Entry 6DBX (electron microscopy, 4.20 A resolution (low resolution: residue-level contacts below are approximate; hydrogen-bond / salt-bridge calls are withheld)); this record covers chains C and E of the 6 polymer chains in the assembly.

# Chain C
Protein: Recombination activating gene 1 - MBP chimera
Source organism: Escherichia coli
Notes: EC 2.3.2.27
UniProt: chimeric construct of P0AEX9, O13033: residues -113 to 250 from P0AEX9 (MALE_ECOLI) positions 29-392 (UniProt number = residue number + 142); residues 271-1031 from O13033 positions 271-1031 (same numbers)
Sequence (1159 residues; row label = number of the first residue in the row; numbers below 1 keep their minus sign (Met-127 is residue -127)):
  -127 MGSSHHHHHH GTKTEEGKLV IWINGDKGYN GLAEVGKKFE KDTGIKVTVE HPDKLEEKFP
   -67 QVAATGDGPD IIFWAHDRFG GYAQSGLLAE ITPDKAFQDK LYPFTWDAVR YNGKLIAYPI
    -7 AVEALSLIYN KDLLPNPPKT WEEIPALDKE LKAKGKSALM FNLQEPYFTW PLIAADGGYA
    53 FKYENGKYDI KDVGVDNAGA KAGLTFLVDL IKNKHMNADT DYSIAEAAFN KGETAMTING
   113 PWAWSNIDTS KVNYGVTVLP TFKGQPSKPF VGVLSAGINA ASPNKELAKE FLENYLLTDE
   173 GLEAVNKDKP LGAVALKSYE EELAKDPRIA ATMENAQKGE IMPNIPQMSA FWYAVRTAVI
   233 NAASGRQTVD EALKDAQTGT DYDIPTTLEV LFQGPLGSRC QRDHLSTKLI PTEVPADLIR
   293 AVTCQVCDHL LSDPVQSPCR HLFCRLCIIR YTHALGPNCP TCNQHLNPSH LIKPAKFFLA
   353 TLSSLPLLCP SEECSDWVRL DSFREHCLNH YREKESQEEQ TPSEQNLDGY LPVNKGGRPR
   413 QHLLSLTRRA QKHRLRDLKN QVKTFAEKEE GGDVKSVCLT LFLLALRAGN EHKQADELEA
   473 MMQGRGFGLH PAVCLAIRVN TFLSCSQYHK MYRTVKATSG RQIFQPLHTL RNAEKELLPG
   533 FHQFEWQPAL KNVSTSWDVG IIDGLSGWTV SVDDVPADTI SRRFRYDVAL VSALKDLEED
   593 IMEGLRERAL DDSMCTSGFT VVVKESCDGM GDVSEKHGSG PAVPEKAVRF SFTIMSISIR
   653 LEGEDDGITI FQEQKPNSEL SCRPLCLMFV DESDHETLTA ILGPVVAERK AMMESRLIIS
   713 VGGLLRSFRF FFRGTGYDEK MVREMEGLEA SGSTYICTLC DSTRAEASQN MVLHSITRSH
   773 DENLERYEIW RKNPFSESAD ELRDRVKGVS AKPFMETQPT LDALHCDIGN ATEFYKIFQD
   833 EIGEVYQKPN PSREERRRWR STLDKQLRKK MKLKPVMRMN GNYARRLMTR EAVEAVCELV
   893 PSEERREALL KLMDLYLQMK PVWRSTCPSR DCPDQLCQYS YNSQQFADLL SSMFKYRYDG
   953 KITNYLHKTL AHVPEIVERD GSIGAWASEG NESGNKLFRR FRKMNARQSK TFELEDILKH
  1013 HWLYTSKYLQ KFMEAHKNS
Disordered / not traced: -127 to 407, 628-635, 1031
Sequence notes: initiating methionine (-127); expression tag (-126 to -114); linker (251-270)
Ion coordination: Ca2+ site 1: Asp620, Asp730; Zn2+: Cys749, His959, His964; Ca2+ site 2 near Glu984 (its only coordinating residue here)

# Chain E
Molecule: Forward strand of 12-RSS substrate DNA
Sequence (50 nucleotides; row label = number of the first residue in the row):
     1 GATCTGGCCT GTCTTACACA GTGCTACAGA CTGGAACAAA AACCCTGCAG

# How chain C and chain E interact
Residue-residue contacts (21; chain C residue first):
  Gly408(C) - DC43(E)
  Gly408(C) - DC44(E)
  Gly408(C) - DC45(E)
  Gly409(C) - DC43(E)
  Arg410(C) - DA41(E)
  Pro411(C) - DC43(E)
  Arg421(C) - DA36(E)
  Lys424(C) - DG33(E)
  Ser496(C) - DT22(E)
  Ser496(C) - DG23(E)
  Cys497(C) - DG23(E)
  Ser498(C) - DT22(E)
  Arg523(C) - DG23(E)
  Arg523(C) - DC24(E)
  Arg523(C) - DT25(E)
  Asn997(C) - DT22(E)
  Asn997(C) - DG23(E)
  Ala998(C) - DT22(E)
  Arg999(C) - DG21(E)
  Arg999(C) - DT22(E)
  Lys1011(C) - DC24(E)
Interface residues without a listed pair, chain C (17 interface residues in all): Gln1000, Asp1008, His1012
Interface residues without a listed pair, chain E (12 interface residues in all): DA42

# Summary
Chain C and chain E form an interface of 17 and 12 residues respectively. Asp620(C) and Asp730(C) coordinate
Ca2+ site 1. Cys749(C), His959(C) and His964(C) form the Zn2+ site.
Here chain C is Recombination activating gene 1 - MBP chimera (Escherichia coli) and chain E is Forward strand
of 12-RSS substrate DNA. Entry 6DBX (Cryo-EM structure of RAG in complex with 12-RSS substrate DNA) was
determined by electron microscopy, deposited together with 6DBI, 6DBJ, 6DBL, 6DBO, 6DBQ, 6DBR and 4 further
entries.
